PDB entry 7K63 | electron microscopy, 3.03 A resolution | chains J and U of the 13 polymer chains in the assembly

== Chain J ==
Molecule: 197-nt DNA strand
From: Homo sapiens
Sequence (197 nucleotides; each row starts with the number of its first residue):
     1 GGGGTGGTCG CTGTTCAATA CATGCACAGG ATGTATATAT CTGACACGTG CCTGGAGACT
    61 AGGGAGTAAT CCCCTTGGCG GTTAAAACGC GGGGGACAGC GCGTACGTGC GTTTAAGCGG
   121 TGCTAGAGCT GTCTACGACC AATTGAGCGG CCTCGGCACC GGGATTCTCC AGGGCGGCCG
   181 CGTATAGGGT CCAGCCC

== Chain U ==
Protein: gH1.10-ncH1.4
From: Homo sapiens
Sequence (221 residues; numbered 8 to 228; the number before each row is that of its first residue):
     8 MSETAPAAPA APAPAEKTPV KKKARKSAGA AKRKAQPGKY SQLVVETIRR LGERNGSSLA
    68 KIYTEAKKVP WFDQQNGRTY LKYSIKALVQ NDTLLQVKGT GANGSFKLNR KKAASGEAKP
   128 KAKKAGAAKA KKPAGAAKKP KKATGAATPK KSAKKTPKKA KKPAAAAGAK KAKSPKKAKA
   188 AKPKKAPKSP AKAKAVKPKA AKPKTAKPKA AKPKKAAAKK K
Unresolved in the structure: 8-42, 119-228

== Chain J / chain U interface ==
Contacting residue pairs (19):
  DC16(J) with Gln43(U), base contact
  DA17(J) with Gln43(U), base contact
  DT23(J) with Tyr90(U), hydrogen bond to the phosphate
  DG24(J) with Tyr90(U), phosphate contact
  DG99(J) with Arg85(U), hydrogen bond to the phosphate; Asn110(U), hydrogen bond to the base
  DC100(J) with Arg85(U), salt bridge to the phosphate; Lys89(U), salt bridge to the phosphate; Ala109(U), phosphate contact; Asn110(U), hydrogen bond to the base
  DG101(J) with Lys89(U), salt bridge to the phosphate; Lys93(U), salt bridge to the phosphate; Thr107(U), sugar contact; Gly108(U), phosphate contact; Ala109(U), hydrogen bond to the phosphate; Asn110(U), sugar contact
  DC102(J) with Thr107(U), phosphate contact
  DC179(J) with Lys114(U), salt bridge to the phosphate
  DG180(J) with Arg117(U), salt bridge to the phosphate
Interface residues without a listed pair, chain U (13 interface residues in all): Leu66, Thr86

== Summary ==
Chain J and chain U form an interface of 10 and 13 residues respectively, with 5 hydrogen bonds and 6 salt
bridges. Polar pairs include DG99(J)-Asn110(U), DC100(J)-Asn110(U) and DT23(J)-Tyr90(U).
Chain J is a 197-nt DNA strand and chain U is gH1.10-ncH1.4, both from Homo sapiens; the structure, Cryo-EM
structure of a chromatosome containing chimeric linker histone gH1.10-ncH1.4, was determined by electron
microscopy together with 7K5X, 7K5Y, 7K60 and 7K61 from the same study.
